5BSF - chains A and J of the 10 polymer chains in the assembly; structure by X-ray diffraction, 1.85 A resolution.

[Chain A (and J)]
Molecule: Pyrroline-5-carboxylate reductase
Source organism: Medicago truncatula
Notes: EC 1.5.1.2; chain J of this document is another copy of the same molecule, construct and numbering; everything in this record applies to it too
UniProtKB: G7KRM5 (G7KRM5_MEDTR); residues 1-274 here = UniProt positions 1-274
Amino-acid sequence (277 residues; numbered -2 to 274; the number before each row is that of its first residue; numbers below 1 keep their minus sign (Ser-2 is residue -2)):
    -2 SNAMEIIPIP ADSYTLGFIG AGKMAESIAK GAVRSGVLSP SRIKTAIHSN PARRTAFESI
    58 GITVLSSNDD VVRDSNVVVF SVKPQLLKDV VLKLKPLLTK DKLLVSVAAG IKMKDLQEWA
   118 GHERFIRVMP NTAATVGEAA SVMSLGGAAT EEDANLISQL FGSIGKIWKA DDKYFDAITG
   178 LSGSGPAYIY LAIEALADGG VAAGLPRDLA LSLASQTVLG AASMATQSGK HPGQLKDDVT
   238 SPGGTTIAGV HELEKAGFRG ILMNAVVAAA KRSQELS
Not modelled in the structure: -2 to 2
Construct notes: expression tag (-2 to 0)
Residues lining bound ligands:
  - MPO (3[N-morpholino]propane sulfonic acid), molecule 1: Lys80, Pro81, Gln82, Ala106, Met126, Thr176, Gly180, Ser181
  - MPO, molecule 2: Ser238, Thr242, Thr243
  - NAD (nicotinamide-adenine-dinucleotide): Ile16, Gly17, Ala18, Gly19, Lys20, Met21, His45, Asn47, Arg50, Asn65, Ser78, Val79, Lys80, Pro81, Leu83, Val87, Val104, Ala105, Ala106, Met126, Pro127, Asn128, Thr129
What the authors report for this chain:
  - binding site for NAD: Gly17 to Ala22, Ala43, His45, Asn65, Val79, Lys80, Leu83, Val87, Ala106, Thr129
  - specificity-determining residues: His45 (by similarity / conservation)

[Interface between chain A and chain J]
Contacting residue pairs (21):
  His228(A) - Gly230(J)  hydrogen bond (side chain-backbone)
  His228(A) - Gln231(J)
  His228(A) - Asp234(J)  salt bridge
  Gly230(A) - His228(J)  hydrogen bond (backbone-side chain)
  Gln231(A) - His228(J)
  Asp234(A) - His228(J)  salt bridge
  His248(A) - Met260(J)
  His248(A) - Asn261(J)  hydrogen bond
  His248(A) - Val264(J)
  Glu251(A) - Arg256(J)
  Glu251(A) - Gly257(J)
  Glu251(A) - Met260(J)
  Lys252(A) - Asn261(J)  hydrogen bond
  Arg256(A) - Glu251(J)
  Arg256(A) - Arg256(J)
  Gly257(A) - Glu251(J)
  Met260(A) - His248(J)
  Met260(A) - Glu251(J)
  Asn261(A) - His248(J)  hydrogen bond
  Asn261(A) - Lys252(J)
  Val264(A) - His248(J)
Other interface residues (no listed pair), chain A (14 interface residues in all): Ile244, Gly254
Other interface residues (no listed pair), chain J (14 interface residues in all): Ile244, Gly254

[Summary]
The chain A/chain J interface involves 14 residues from each chain, with 5 hydrogen bonds and 2 salt bridges.
Polar contacts include His228(A)-Asp234(J), His228(A)-Gly230(J) and His248(A)-Asn261(J). Ligands of chain A:
NAD and compound MPO. The paper reports a binding site for NAD at Gly17(A), Ala43(A) and His45(A) among
others; the specificity determinant His45(A).
Both chains are Pyrroline-5-carboxylate reductase (Medicago truncatula). Entry 5BSF (Crystal structure of
Medicago truncatula (delta)1-Pyrroline-5-Carboxylate Reductase (MtP5CR) in complex with NAD+) was determined
by X-ray diffraction, deposited together with 5BSE, 5BSG and 5BSH.
